2JJ1 - chains A and D of the 7 polymer chains in the assembly; structure by X-ray diffraction, 2.70 A resolution.

== Chain A ==
Protein: ATP synthase subunit alpha heart isoform
From: Bos taurus
Notes: EC 3.6.1.34
UniProtKB: P19483 (ATPA_BOVIN); residues 2-510 here correspond to UniProt positions 45-553 (UniProt number = residue number + 43)
Sequence (510 residues; each row starts with the number of its first residue):
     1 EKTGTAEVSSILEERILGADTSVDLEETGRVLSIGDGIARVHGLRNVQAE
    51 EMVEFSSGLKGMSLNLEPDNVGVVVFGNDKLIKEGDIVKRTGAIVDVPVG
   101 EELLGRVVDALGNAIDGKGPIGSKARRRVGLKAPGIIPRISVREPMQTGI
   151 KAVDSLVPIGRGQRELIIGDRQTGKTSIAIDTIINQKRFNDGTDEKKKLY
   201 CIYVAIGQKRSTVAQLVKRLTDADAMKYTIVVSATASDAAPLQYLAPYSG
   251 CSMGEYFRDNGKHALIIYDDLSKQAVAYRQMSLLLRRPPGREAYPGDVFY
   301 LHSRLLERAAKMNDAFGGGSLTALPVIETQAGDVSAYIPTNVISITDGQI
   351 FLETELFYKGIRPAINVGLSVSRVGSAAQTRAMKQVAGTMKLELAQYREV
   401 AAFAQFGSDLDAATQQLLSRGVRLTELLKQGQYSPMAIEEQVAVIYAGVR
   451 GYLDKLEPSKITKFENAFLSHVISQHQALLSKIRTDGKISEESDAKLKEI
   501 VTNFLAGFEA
Unresolved in the structure: 1-23
Curated features (UniProtKB/Swiss-Prot):
  - binding site (ATP): Gln172, Gly174, Lys175, Thr176, Ser177, Gln430, Gln432
  - binding site (Mg(2+)): Thr176, Asp269
  - site: Ser370 (Required for activity)
  - modified residue: Ser10 (Phosphoserine), Ser22 (Phosphoserine), Ser33 (Phosphoserine), Ser63 (Phosphoserine), Lys80 (N6-acetyllysine), Lys83 (N6-acetyllysine), Lys89 (N6-acetyllysine), Thr91 (Phosphothreonine), Lys118 (N6-acetyllysine), Ser123 (Phosphoserine), Lys124 (N6-acetyllysine), Ser141 (Phosphoserine), Arg161 (Omega-N-methylarginine), Lys187 (N6-acetyllysine), Lys196 (N6-acetyllysine), Lys197 (N6-acetyllysine), Lys218 (N6-acetyllysine), Lys262 (N6-acetyllysine), Lys384 (N6-acetyllysine), Lys391 (N6-acetyllysine) and 5 more in UniProt
  - glycosylation: Ser33 (O-linked (GlcNAc) serine)
Metal / ion sites: Mg2+: Thr176 (together with AMP-PNP)
Residues lining bound ligands: AMP-PNP (ANP; phosphoaminophosphonic acid-adenylate ester): Asp170, Arg171, Gln172, Thr173, Gly174, Lys175, Thr176, Ser177, Glu328, Phe357, Arg362, Pro363, Gln430, Gly431, Gln432, Tyr433

== Chain D ==
Protein: ATP synthase subunit beta
From: Bos taurus
Notes: EC 3.6.1.34
UniProtKB: P00829 (ATPB_BOVIN); residues -3 to 478 here correspond to UniProt positions 47-528 (UniProt number = residue number + 50)
Sequence (482 residues; row label = number of the first residue in the row; numbers below 1 keep their minus sign (Ala-3 is residue -3)):
    -3 AAQASPSPKAGATTGRIVAVIGAVVDVQFDEGLPPILNALEVQGRETRLV
    47 LEVAQHLGESTVRTIAMDGTEGLVRGQKVLDSGAPIRIPVGPETLGRIMN
    97 VIGEPIDERGPIKTKQFAAIHAEAPEFVEMSVEQEILVTGIKVVDLLAPY
   147 AKGGKIGLFGGAGVGKTVLIMELINNVAKAHGGYSVFAGVGERTREGNDL
   197 YHEMIESGVINLKDATSKVALVYGQMNEPPGARARVALTGLTVAEYFRDQ
   247 EGQDVLLFIDNIFRFTQAGSEVSALLGRIPSAVGYQPTLATDMGTMQERI
   297 TTTKKGSITSVQAIYVPADDLTDPAPATTFAHLDATTVLSRAIAELGIYP
   347 AVDPLDSTSRIMDPNIVGSEHYDVARGVQKILQDYKSLQDIIAILGMDEL
   397 SEEDKLTVSRARKIQRFLSQPFQVAEVFTGHLGKLVPLKETIKGFQQILA
   447 GEYDHLPEQAFYMVGPIEEAVAKADKLAEEHS
Unresolved in the structure: -3 to 8, 476-478
Curated features (UniProtKB/Swiss-Prot):
  - binding site (ADP): Gly159, Val160, Gly161, Lys162, Thr163, Val164
  - binding site (ATP): Gly159, Gly161, Lys162, Thr163, Val164, Arg189
  - binding site (phosphate): Gly159, Val160, Gly161, Lys162, Thr163
  - binding site (Mg(2+)): Thr163, Glu188
  - modified residue: Lys74 (N6-acetyllysine), Lys111 (N6-acetyllysine), Lys148 (N6-acetyllysine), Lys209 (N6-acetyllysine), Lys214 (N6-acetyllysine), Thr262 (Phosphothreonine), Ser365 (Phosphoserine), Lys376 (N6-acetyllysine), Ser383 (Phosphoserine), Lys430 (N6-acetyllysine), Lys435 (N6-acetyllysine), Lys472 (N6-acetyllysine)
  - glycosylation: Ser56 (O-linked (GlcNAc) serine)
Metal / ion sites: Mg2+: Thr163 (together with ADP)
Residues lining bound ligands: ADP (adenosine-5'-diphosphate): Gly157, Ala158, Gly159, Val160, Gly161, Lys162, Thr163, Val164, Arg189, Tyr345, Pro346, Phe418, Ala421, Phe424, Thr425

== Interface between chain A and chain D ==
Pairs across the interface - 90 pairs, chain A then chain D:
  Leu32(A) with Gly54(D)
  Ser33(A) with His52(D); Leu53(D)
  Ile34(A) with Ile32(D); Gln51(D); His52(D), hydrogen bond (backbone-backbone)
  Asp36(A) with Gln51(D), hydrogen bond; Arg274(D), salt bridge
  Asn78(A) with Glu119(D), hydrogen bond
  Asp79(A) with Ile32(D)
  Lys80(A) with Pro31(D); Ile32(D)
  Lys83(A) with Leu29(D); His52(D)
  Glu84(A) with Leu29(D); His52(D), hydrogen bond (backbone-side chain); Gly54(D); Glu55(D), hydrogen bond (side chain-backbone); Ser56(D), hydrogen bond (side chain-backbone); Thr57(D)
  Val107(A) with Phe123(D), hydrophobic
  Ile115(A) with Phe123(D); Val124(D)
  Asp116(A) with Val124(D)
  Gly117(A) with Val124(D)
  Arg171(A) with Leu317(D); Phe326(D); Asp352(D), salt bridge
  Gln172(A) with Phe326(D); Thr332(D); Thr354(D)
  Lys209(A) with Glu294(D); Ala327(D); His328(D); Leu329(D); Asp330(D), salt bridge; Arg356(D)
  Arg210(A) with Ala120(D); Pro121(D), hydrogen bond (side chain-backbone); Glu122(D), salt bridge; Phe123(D); Met126(D); Glu294(D), hydrogen bond (backbone-side chain)
  Ser211(A) with Met126(D)
  Thr212(A) with Arg356(D), hydrogen bond
  Val213(A) with Phe123(D), hydrophobic
  Ala214(A) with Phe123(D); Met126(D), hydrophobic; Val128(D)
  Gln215(A) with Ser127(D); Val128(D), hydrogen bond (side chain-backbone); Gln130(D)
  Lys218(A) with Val128(D)
  Ala236(A) with Gly290(D); His328(D)
  Ser237(A) with Gly290(D); Thr291(D); Glu294(D)
  Val276(A) with Ala286(D), hydrophobic
  Arg279(A) with Ser277(D), hydrogen bond
  Gln280(A) with Pro283(D); Thr284(D); Thr287(D), hydrogen bond
  Leu283(A) with Ile275(D); Pro283(D), hydrophobic
  Leu284(A) with Arg274(D); Thr284(D)
  Arg286(A) with Gly273(D), hydrogen bond (side chain-backbone); Ile275(D)
  Pro289(A) with Ile275(D), hydrophobic
  Glu292(A) with Ala278(D)
  Ala293(A) with Ser277(D); Ala278(D)
  Gln330(A) with Thr318(D)
  Ala331(A) with Thr318(D)
  Glu355(A) with Gln379(D); Ser383(D)
  Tyr358(A) with Leu351(D); Ser353(D); Thr354(D); Gln375(D); Lys376(D)
  Lys359(A) with Lys376(D); Gln379(D)
  Arg362(A) with Arg372(D)
  Gln405(A) with Leu384(D); Asp400(D)
  Phe406(A) with Leu384(D), hydrophobic; Ile387(D), hydrophobic; Ile388(D), hydrophobic
Also at the interface, not in a pair above, chain A (55 interface residues in all): Gly35, Ile82, Gln208, Val217, Arg219, Thr235, Ala240, Gln243, Lys273, Arg287, Thr354, Phe357, Tyr433
Also at the interface, not in a pair above, chain D (64 interface residues in all): Leu33, Glu129, Lys151, Pro276, Ala323, Asp359, Tyr368, Asp380, Leu396, Ser397

== Summary ==
The interface between chain A and chain D involves 55 residues on one side and 64 on the other, with 13
hydrogen bonds and 4 salt bridges. Polar contacts include Asp36(A)-Arg274(D), Arg171(A)-Asp352(D) and
Lys209(A)-Asp330(D). Chain A binds AMP-PNP. Bound to chain D: ADP.
Here chain A is ATP synthase subunit alpha heart isoform and chain D is ATP synthase subunit beta, both from
Bos taurus. Entry 2JJ1 (The Structure of F1-ATPase inhibited by piceatannol) was determined by X-ray
diffraction together with 2JIZ and 2JJ2 from the same study.
